PDB entry 6PWX | electron microscopy, 4.20 A resolution (low resolution: residue-level contacts below are approximate; hydrogen-bond / salt-bridge calls are withheld) | chains M and P of the 11 polymer chains in the assembly

[Chain M]
Protein: Histone H2A type 1
Source organism: Xenopus laevis
UniProtKB: P06897 (H2A1_XENLA); residues 1-129 here correspond to UniProt positions 2-130 (UniProt number = residue number + 1)
Chain sequence (129 residues; row label = number of the first residue in the row):
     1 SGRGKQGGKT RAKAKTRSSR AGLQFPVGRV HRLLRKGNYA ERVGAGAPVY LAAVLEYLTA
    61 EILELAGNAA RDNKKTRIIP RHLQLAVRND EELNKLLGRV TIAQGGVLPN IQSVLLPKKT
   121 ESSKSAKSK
Disordered / not traced: 1-11, 119-129
Construct notes: conflict Arg-99 (Gly100 in P06897), Ser-123 (Ala124 in P06897)
UniProt features mapped onto this chain:
  - modified residue: Ser-1 (N-acetylserine), Lys-5 (N6-(2-hydroxyisobutyryl)lysine), Lys-9 (N6-(2-hydroxyisobutyryl)lysine), Lys-36 (N6-(2-hydroxyisobutyryl)lysine), Lys-74 (N6-(2-hydroxyisobutyryl)lysine), Lys-75 (N6-(2-hydroxyisobutyryl)lysine), Lys-95 (N6-(2-hydroxyisobutyryl)lysine), Gln-104 (N5-methylglutamine), Lys-118 (N6-(2-hydroxyisobutyryl)lysine)
  - cross-link (Glycyl lysine isopeptide (Lys-Gly)): Lys-13 (interchain with G-Cter in ubiquitin), Lys-15 (interchain with G-Cter in ubiquitin), Lys-119 (interchain with G-Cter in ubiquitin)

[Chain P]
Molecule: 147-nt DNA strand
Sequence (147 nucleotides; numbered 1 to 147; the number before each row is that of its first residue):
     1 ATCGGATGTA TATATCTGAC ACGTGCCTGG AGACTAGGGA GTAATCCCCT TGGCGGTTAA
    61 AACGCGGGGG ACAGCGCGTA CGTGCGTTTA AGCGGTGCTA GAGCTGTCTA CGACCAATTG
   121 AGCGGCCTCG GCACCGGGAT TCTCGAT
Disordered / not traced: 147

[Chain M / chain P interface]
Residue-residue contacts (15):
  Arg-29(M) / DG122(P)
  Arg-29(M) / DC123(P)
  Arg-42(M) / DC111(P)
  Arg-42(M) / DG112(P)
  Arg-42(M) / DA113(P)
  Val-43(M) / DG112(P)
  Val-43(M) / DA113(P)
  Gly-44(M) / DG112(P)
  Ala-45(M) / DG112(P)
  Lys-75(M) / DC132(P)
  Lys-75(M) / DA133(P)
  Thr-76(M) / DG131(P)
  Thr-76(M) / DC132(P)
  Arg-77(M) / DG131(P)
  Arg-77(M) / DC132(P)
Interface residues without a listed pair, chain M (11 interface residues in all): Pro-26, Arg-35, Glu-41

[In short]
11 residues of chain M and 8 residues of chain P are in contact.
Here chain M is Histone H2A type 1 (Xenopus laevis) and chain P is a 147-nt DNA strand. Entry 6PWX (Cryo-EM
structure of RbBP5 bound to the nucleosome) was determined by electron microscopy.
